Entry 5WIW (X-ray diffraction, 2.30 A resolution); this record covers chain A.

# Chain A
Name: Tumor necrosis factor receptor superfamily member 9
Source organism: Mus musculus
UniProt: P20334 (TNR9_MOUSE); numbering as in UniProt (aligned over 24-160)
Chain sequence (143 residues; row label = number of the first residue in the row):
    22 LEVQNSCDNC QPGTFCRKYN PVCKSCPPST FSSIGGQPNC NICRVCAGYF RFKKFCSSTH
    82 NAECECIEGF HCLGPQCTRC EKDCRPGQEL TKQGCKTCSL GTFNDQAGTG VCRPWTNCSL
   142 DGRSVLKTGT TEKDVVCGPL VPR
Not modelled in the structure: 22-46, 53-59, 163-164
Differences from the reference sequence: expression tag (22-23, 161-164); engineered mutation A128 (Asn in P20334)
Disulfides: C47-C61, C64-C77, C67-C85, C87-C101, C93-C98, C105-C116, C119-C133, C139-C158
Glycans and other covalent adducts: N-acetylglucosamine (NAG) linked to N138
UniProt features mapped onto this chain:
  - glycosylation: N138 (N-linked (GlcNAc...) asparagine)
Reported in the primary citation:
  - post-translational modification sites: N138
  - mutagenesis - N138A: unchanged binding to NTD and CTD of Gal-9

# Overview
Covalently linked N-acetylglucosamine: at N138. From the paper: N138A leaves binding to NTD and CTD of Gal-9
unchanged; a modification site at N138.
Chain A is Tumor necrosis factor receptor superfamily member 9 (Mus musculus); the structure, Crystal
structure of murine 4-1BB N128A mutant from HEK293T cells in P43 space group, was determined by X-ray
diffraction, deposited together with 5WI8 and 5WJF.
